PDB entry 8G4D | electron microscopy, 3.60 A resolution | chains D and E of the 5 polymer chains in the assembly

[Chain D (and E)]
Molecule: Sensor protein BceS
Source organism: Bacillus subtilis subsp. subtilis str. 168
Notes: EC 2.7.13.3; chain E of this document is another copy of the same molecule, construct and numbering; everything in this record applies to it too
UniProt: O35044 (BCES_BACSU); residue numbers follow UniProt; this construct covers 1-334
Chain sequence (334 residues; row label = number of the first residue in the row):
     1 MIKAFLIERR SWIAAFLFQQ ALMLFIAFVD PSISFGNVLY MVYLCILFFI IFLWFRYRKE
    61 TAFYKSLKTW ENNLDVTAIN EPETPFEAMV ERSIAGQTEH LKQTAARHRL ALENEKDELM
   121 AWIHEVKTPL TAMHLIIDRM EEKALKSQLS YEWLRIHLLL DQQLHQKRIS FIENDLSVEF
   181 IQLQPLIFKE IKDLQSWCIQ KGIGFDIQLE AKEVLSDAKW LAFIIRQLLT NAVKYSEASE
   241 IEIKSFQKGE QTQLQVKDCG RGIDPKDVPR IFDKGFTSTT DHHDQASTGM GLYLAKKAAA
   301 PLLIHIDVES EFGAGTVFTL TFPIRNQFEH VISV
Swiss-Prot annotation at these positions:
  - modified residue: His124 (Phosphohistidine)
From the paper describing this entry:
  - conformationally variable residues (helix shift): Gly96
  - mutagenesis - E115K, E115K/K116E: decreased catalytic activity
  - mutagenesis - E115K/H124Q: unchanged catalytic activity
  - post-translational modification sites: His124 (proposed by the authors, not directly observed)

[How chain D and chain E interact]
Contacting residue pairs (102; chain D residue first):
  Ala4(D) - Pro85(E)
  Ile7(D) - Pro85(E)  hydrophobic
  Glu8(D) - Pro85(E)
  Glu8(D) - Phe86(E)
  Arg9(D) - Arg9(E)
  Arg9(D) - Trp12(E)
  Ser11(D) - Phe52(E)
  Ser11(D) - Arg56(E)  hydrogen bond
  Trp12(D) - Arg9(E)
  Trp12(D) - Trp12(E)  hydrophobic
  Trp12(D) - Phe52(E)  hydrophobic
  Trp12(D) - Leu53(E)  hydrophobic
  Trp12(D) - Arg56(E)
  Ala15(D) - Phe48(E)
  Ala15(D) - Phe52(E)  hydrophobic
  Phe16(D) - Phe16(E)  hydrophobic
  Phe16(D) - Gln19(E)
  Phe18(D) - Phe48(E)  hydrophobic
  Gln19(D) - Phe16(E)
  Gln19(D) - Gln19(E)
  Gln19(D) - Gln20(E)
  Gln19(D) - Cys45(E)
  Gln20(D) - Gln19(E)  hydrogen bond
  Met23(D) - Met41(E)
  Ile26(D) - Leu44(E)  hydrophobic
  Ser32(D) - Ser32(E)
  Ser32(D) - Asn37(E)
  Ile33(D) - Ile33(E)  hydrophobic
  Ile33(D) - Asn37(E)
  Ser34(D) - Ser32(E)  hydrogen bond (side chain-backbone)
  Ser34(D) - Ile33(E)
  Met41(D) - Leu22(E)  hydrophobic
  Met41(D) - Met23(E)  hydrophobic
  Cys45(D) - Gln19(E)  hydrogen bond
  Phe52(D) - Ser11(E)
  Phe52(D) - Trp12(E)  hydrophobic
  Leu53(D) - Trp12(E)  hydrophobic
  Arg56(D) - Glu8(E)
  Arg56(D) - Ser11(E)  hydrogen bond
  Tyr64(D) - Tyr64(E)  hydrogen bond
  Tyr64(D) - Phe86(E)  hydrophobic
  Lys68(D) - Met89(E)  hydrogen bond (side chain-backbone)
  Lys68(D) - Arg92(E)
  Trp70(D) - Ser93(E)
  Trp70(D) - Gln97(E)
  Glu71(D) - Met89(E)
  Glu71(D) - Arg92(E)  salt bridge
  Glu71(D) - Ser93(E)  hydrogen bond (side chain-backbone)
  Glu71(D) - Gln97(E)
  Pro85(D) - Ala4(E)  hydrophobic
  Phe86(D) - Glu8(E)
  Phe86(D) - Tyr64(E)  hydrophobic
  Val90(D) - Leu67(E)  hydrophobic
  Val90(D) - Val90(E)  hydrophobic
  Arg92(D) - Glu71(E)  salt bridge
  Ser93(D) - Leu67(E)
  Ser93(D) - Trp70(E)
  Ser93(D) - Glu71(E)  hydrogen bond (backbone-side chain)
  Ile94(D) - Ile94(E)  hydrophobic
  Gln97(D) - Trp70(E)
  Gln97(D) - Glu71(E)
  Gln97(D) - Asn72(E)
  Leu101(D) - Leu101(E)  hydrophobic
  Leu101(D) - Lys102(E)
  Lys102(D) - Leu101(E)
  Arg109(D) - His108(E)
  Leu112(D) - Leu112(E)  hydrophobic
  Glu115(D) - Leu119(E)
  Glu115(D) - Lys167(E)  salt bridge
  Glu118(D) - Gln166(E)
  Leu119(D) - Leu119(E)  hydrophobic
  Trp122(D) - Trp122(E)  hydrophobic
  Trp122(D) - Gln163(E)
  Ile123(D) - Trp122(E)  hydrophobic
  Glu125(D) - Gln285(E)
  Glu125(D) - Ala286(E)
  Glu125(D) - Thr288(E)
  Pro129(D) - Arg155(E)
  Met133(D) - Leu149(E)  hydrophobic
  Ile136(D) - Gln148(E)
  Ile136(D) - Leu149(E)  hydrophobic
  Arg139(D) - Gln148(E)  hydrogen bond
  Met140(D) - Met140(E)  hydrophobic
  Met140(D) - Glu142(E)
  Met140(D) - Leu145(E)  hydrophobic
  Met140(D) - Leu149(E)  hydrophobic
  Leu145(D) - Ile136(E)
  Leu145(D) - Met140(E)  hydrophobic
  Gln148(D) - Ile136(E)
  Leu149(D) - Met133(E)  hydrophobic
  Leu149(D) - Ile136(E)  hydrophobic
  Leu149(D) - Ile137(E)  hydrophobic
  Glu152(D) - Ala132(E)
  Ile156(D) - Pro129(E)  hydrophobic
  Ile156(D) - Leu130(E)  hydrophobic
  Leu159(D) - Trp122(E)
  Leu159(D) - Glu125(E)
  Leu159(D) - Val126(E)  hydrophobic
  Gln163(D) - Glu118(E)
  Gln163(D) - Trp122(E)
  Gln166(D) - Glu118(E)
  Ala286(D) - Glu125(E)
Other interface residues (no listed pair), chain D (74 interface residues in all): Phe5, Leu22, Ala27, Asp30, Asn37, Phe49, Leu67, Thr84, Glu87, Met89, Thr98, His108, Val126, Leu130, Ala132, Ile137, Arg155, Thr288
Other interface residues (no listed pair), chain E (73 interface residues in all): Met1, Phe5, Val38, Lys68, Arg109, Glu115, Ile123, Arg139, Glu152, Ile156, Leu159, Gln162, Ser287

[In short]
Chain D and chain E form an interface of 74 and 73 residues respectively; the contacts include 10 hydrogen
bonds and 3 salt bridges. Polar pairs include Glu71(D)-Arg92(E), Glu115(D)-Lys167(E) and Ser11(D)-Arg56(E).
The paper reports that E115K and E115K/K116E of chain D reduce catalytic activity; a modification site at
His124(D).
Both chains are Sensor protein BceS (Bacillus subtilis subsp. subtilis str. 168). Entry 8G4D (BceABS ATPgS
tilted BceS) was determined by electron microscopy together with 8G3A, 8G3B, 8G3F, 8G3L and 8G4C from the same
study.
